2BLB - chain A; structure by X-ray diffraction, 3.00 A resolution.

[Chain A]
Protein: Dihydrofolate reductase-thymidylate synthase
From: Plasmodium vivax
Notes: EC 1.5.1.3
UniProt: Q9TW60 (Q9TW60_PLAVI); residue numbers follow UniProt; this construct covers 1-237
Sequence (238 residues; numbered 1 to 238; the number before each row is that of its first residue):
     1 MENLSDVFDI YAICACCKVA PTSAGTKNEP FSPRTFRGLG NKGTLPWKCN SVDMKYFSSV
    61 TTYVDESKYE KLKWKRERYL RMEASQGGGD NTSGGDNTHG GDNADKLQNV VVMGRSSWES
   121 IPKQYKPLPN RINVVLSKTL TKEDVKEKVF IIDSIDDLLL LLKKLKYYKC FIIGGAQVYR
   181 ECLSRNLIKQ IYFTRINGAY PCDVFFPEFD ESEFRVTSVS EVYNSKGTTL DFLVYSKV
Unresolved in the structure: 1, 87-105
Construct notes: conflict Asn3 (Asp in Q9TW60), Ala24 (Glu in Q9TW60), Glu213 (Gln in Q9TW60)
Small-molecule neighbours:
  - 6-ethyl-5-phenylpyrimidine-2,4-diamine (CP7): Ile13, Cys14, Ala15, Leu45, Asp53, Met54, Phe57, Ser117, Ile121, Ile173, Tyr179, Thr194
  - NADPH (NDP; NADPH dihydro-nicotinamide-adenine-dinucleotide phosphate): Cys14, Ala15, Leu39, Gly40, Asn41, Gly43, Thr44, Leu45, Trp47, Gly114, Arg115, Ser116, Ser117, Ser120, Leu136, Ser137, Lys138, Thr139, Asp153, Ser154, Ile155, Ile173, Gly174, Gly175, Ala176, Gln177, Val178, Tyr179, Glu181, Val204

[Overview]
Ligands of chain A: NADPH and 6-ethyl-5-phenylpyrimidine-2,4-diamine.
Chain A is Dihydrofolate reductase-thymidylate synthase (Plasmodium vivax); the structure, X-ray crystal
structure of Plasmodium vivax dihydrofolate reductase in complex with pyrimethamine and its derivative, was
determined by X-ray diffraction together with 2BL9, 2BLA and 2BLC from the same study.
